Entry 3GCM (X-ray diffraction, 2.50 A resolution); this record covers chains A and B of the 6 polymer chains in the assembly.

[Chain A (and B)]
Name: Polyribonucleotide nucleotidyltransferase
Organism: Escherichia coli E24377A
Notes: EC 2.7.7.8; chain B of this document is another copy of the same molecule, construct and numbering; everything in this record applies to it too
Reference sequence: A7ZS61 (PNP_ECO24); residue numbers follow UniProt; this construct covers 1-549
Chain sequence (549 residues; each row starts with the number of its first residue):
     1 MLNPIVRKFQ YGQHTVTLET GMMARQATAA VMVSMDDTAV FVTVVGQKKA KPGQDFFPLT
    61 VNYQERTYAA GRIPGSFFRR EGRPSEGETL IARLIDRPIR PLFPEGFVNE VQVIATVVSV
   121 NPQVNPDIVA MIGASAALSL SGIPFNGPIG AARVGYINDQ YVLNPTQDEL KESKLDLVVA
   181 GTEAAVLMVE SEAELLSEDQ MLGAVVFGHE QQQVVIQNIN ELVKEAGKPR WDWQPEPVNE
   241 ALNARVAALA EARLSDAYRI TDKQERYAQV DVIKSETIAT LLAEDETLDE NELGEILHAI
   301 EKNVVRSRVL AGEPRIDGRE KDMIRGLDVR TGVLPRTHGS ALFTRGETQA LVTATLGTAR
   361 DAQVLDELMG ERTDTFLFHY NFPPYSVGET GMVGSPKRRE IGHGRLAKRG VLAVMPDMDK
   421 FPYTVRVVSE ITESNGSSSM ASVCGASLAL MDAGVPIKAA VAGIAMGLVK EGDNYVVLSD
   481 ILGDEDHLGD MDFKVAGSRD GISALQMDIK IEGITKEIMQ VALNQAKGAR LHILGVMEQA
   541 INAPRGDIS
Disordered / not traced: 1, 546-549 (chain B: 545-549)
Small-molecule neighbours:
  - citrate anion (FLC), molecule 1: Arg93, Arg97, Arg399, His403, Asp486, Asp492, Lys494, Asp508
  - citrate anion (FLC), molecule 2: Tyr380, Arg399, His403, Leu406, Ser434, Gly436, Ser437, Ser438, Ser439, Met440, Asp486, His487, Asp492, Lys494
  - Mg2+ (MG): Gly436, Ser437, Ala465, Ile481, Asp486, Asp492
Reported in the primary citation:
  - binding site for guanosine-5'-monophosphate: Gly75, Ser76, Phe77
  - contacts within the chain: Phe77-Phe78
  - mutagenesis - R80D (10-fold): decreased catalytic activity (citing earlier work)
  - mutagenesis - R83A: unchanged catalytic activity (citing earlier work)
  - catalytic residues: His403, Asp486, Asp492 (proposed by the authors, not directly observed)
  - mutagenesis - D492G: abolished catalytic activity (citing earlier work)

[Chain A / chain B interface]
Residue-residue contacts (87; chain A residue first):
  Glu86(A) with Arg80(B), salt bridge
  Lys263(A) with Gln26(B), hydrogen bond
  Gln264(A) with Arg25(B); Gln26(B)
  Asp271(A) with Lys49(B), salt bridge
  Ser275(A) with Lys49(B)
  Asp328(A) with Leu2(B)
  Arg330(A) with Leu2(B), hydrogen bond (side chain-backbone); Met22(B)
  Leu334(A) with Met32(B), hydrophobic; Val118(B)
  Pro335(A) with Asp37(B); Ser119(B)
  Arg336(A) with Asp37(B), salt bridge; Ala69(B); Ser119(B), hydrogen bond (backbone-side chain); Val120(B); Asn121(B); Pro122(B)
  Thr337(A) with Tyr68(B), hydrogen bond (side chain-backbone)
  His338(A) with Gly71(B)
  Leu342(A) with Met22(B), hydrophobic; Met23(B), hydrophobic
  Thr344(A) with Leu2(B); Arg25(B)
  Gly346(A) with Arg25(B), hydrogen bond (backbone-side chain)
  Glu347(A) with Gln26(B), hydrogen bond (backbone-side chain)
  Gln349(A) with Leu2(B); Met22(B), hydrogen bond (side chain-backbone); Met23(B); Ala24(B), hydrogen bond (side chain-backbone)
  Thr353(A) with Tyr68(B)
  Thr355(A) with Tyr68(B); Gly71(B); Arg72(B)
  Gly357(A) with Ile73(B)
  Arg360(A) with Arg79(B), hydrogen bond (backbone-side chain)
  Asp361(A) with Ile73(B); Arg79(B), hydrogen bond (backbone-side chain)
  Ala362(A) with Arg79(B), hydrogen bond (backbone-side chain)
  Gln363(A) with Phe77(B); Phe78(B); Arg79(B)
  Val364(A) with Phe77(B)
  Leu377(A) with Ile73(B), hydrophobic; Arg79(B)
  His379(A) with Arg79(B), hydrogen bond (side chain-backbone); Arg80(B)
  Tyr380(A) with Arg80(B), hydrogen bond (backbone-side chain)
  Asn381(A) with Arg66(B); Arg80(B), hydrogen bond
  Pro384(A) with Gln112(B)
  Tyr385(A) with Ala24(B), hydrophobic; Gln26(B); Ala27(B); Phe41(B); Thr43(B); Val45(B), hydrophobic; Ile114(B), hydrophobic
  Ser386(A) with Gln26(B), hydrogen bond (backbone-side chain)
  Val387(A) with Gln26(B)
  Gly388(A) with Gln26(B); Val45(B)
  Glu389(A) with Val45(B)
  Thr390(A) with Val45(B); Gln47(B), hydrogen bond; Glu110(B), hydrogen bond; Gln112(B)
  Gly391(A) with Gln112(B), hydrogen bond (backbone-side chain)
  Val393(A) with Asn62(B)
  Pro396(A) with Arg80(B)
  Thr424(A) with Ile73(B)
  Arg426(A) with Thr67(B), hydrogen bond; Ile73(B); Pro74(B); Arg79(B); Arg80(B); Glu81(B), salt bridge
  Val428(A) with Tyr68(B), hydrophobic
  Glu430(A) with Arg66(B), salt bridge; Tyr68(B), hydrogen bond
  Thr432(A) with Ala24(B)
  Glu433(A) with Met22(B); Met23(B); Ala24(B), hydrogen bond (side chain-backbone); Arg25(B), salt bridge
  Ser434(A) with Gln26(B), hydrogen bond (backbone-side chain)
Interface residues without a listed pair, chain A (49 interface residues in all): Leu351, Leu356, Asn435
Interface residues without a listed pair, chain B (37 interface residues in all): Met1

[Overview]
49 residues of chain A and 37 residues of chain B are in contact; the contacts include 22 hydrogen bonds and 6
salt bridges. Polar pairs include Glu86(A)-Arg80(B), Asp271(A)-Lys49(B) and Arg336(A)-Asp37(B). From the
paper: catalytic residues His403(A), Asp486(A) and Asp492(A); R80D of chain A reduces catalytic activity; 3
substitutions were tested in all.
Chain A and chain B are both Polyribonucleotide nucleotidyltransferase (Escherichia coli E24377A); the
structure, Crystal Structure of E. coli polynucleotide phosphorylase bound to RNA and RNase E, was determined
by X-ray diffraction (same publication as 3GLL, 3GME and 3H1C).
